PDB entry 8Q5A | X-ray diffraction, 2.80 A resolution | chain A

Chain A:
Name: Ketose-bisphosphate aldolase
Organism: Hafnia paralvei
Reference sequence: A0A2A2MA06 (A0A2A2MA06_9GAMM); residues 1-287 here = UniProt positions 1-287
Sequence (307 residues; row label = number of the first residue in the row; numbers below 1 keep their minus sign (Met-19 is residue -19)):
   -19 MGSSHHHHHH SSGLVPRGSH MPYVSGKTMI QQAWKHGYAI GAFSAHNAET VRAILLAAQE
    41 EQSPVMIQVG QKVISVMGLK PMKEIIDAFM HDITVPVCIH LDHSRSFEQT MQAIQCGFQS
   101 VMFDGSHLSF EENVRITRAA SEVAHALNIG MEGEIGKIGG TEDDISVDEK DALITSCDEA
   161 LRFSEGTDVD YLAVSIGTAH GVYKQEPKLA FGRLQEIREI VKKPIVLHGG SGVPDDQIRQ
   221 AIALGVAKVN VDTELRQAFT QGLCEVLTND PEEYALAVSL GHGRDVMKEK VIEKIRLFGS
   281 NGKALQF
Disordered / not traced: -19 to 0, 142-149, 285-287
Sequence notes: initiating methionine (-19); expression tag (-18 to 0)
Ion coordination: Zn2+ site 1: His83, His180, His208 (together with 1,3-dihydroxyacetonephosphate); Zn2+ site 2: His83, His208
Small-molecule neighbours: 1,3-dihydroxyacetonephosphate (13P): Gln48, Asp82, His83, Ala179, His180, Gly181, His208, Gly209, Gly210, Ser211, Asn230, Val231, Asp232, Thr233
From the paper describing this entry:
  - binding site for 1,3-dihydroxyacetonephosphate: Asp82
  - Zn2+ coordination: His83, Glu134, His180, His208
  - conformationally variable residues (order/disorder transition): Glu142 to Glu149, Ala179 to Ala190

Overview:
Chain A binds 1,3-dihydroxyacetonephosphate. His83, His180 and His208 form the Zn2+ site 1. The Zn2+ site 2 is
built by His83 and His208. The paper reports a binding site for 1,3-dihydroxyacetonephosphate at Asp82; Zn2+
coordination by His83, Glu134 and His180 among others.
Chain A is Ketose-bisphosphate aldolase (Hafnia paralvei); the structure, Crystal structure of metal-dependent
class II sulfofructosephosphate aldolase from Hafnia paralvei HpSqiA-Zn in complex with dihydroxyacetone ...,
was determined by X-ray diffraction, deposited together with 8Q57, 8Q58 and 8Q59.
